Entry 7P8Q (X-ray diffraction, 2.29 A resolution); this record covers chains A and B.

Chain A:
Name: Ribosomal RNA large subunit methyltransferase J
From: Escherichia coli K-12
Notes: EC 2.1.1.266; engineered mutation(s): K60E
UniProtKB: P37634 (RLMJ_ECOLI); residues 1-280 here = UniProt positions 1-280
Sequence (280 residues; each row starts with the number of its first residue):
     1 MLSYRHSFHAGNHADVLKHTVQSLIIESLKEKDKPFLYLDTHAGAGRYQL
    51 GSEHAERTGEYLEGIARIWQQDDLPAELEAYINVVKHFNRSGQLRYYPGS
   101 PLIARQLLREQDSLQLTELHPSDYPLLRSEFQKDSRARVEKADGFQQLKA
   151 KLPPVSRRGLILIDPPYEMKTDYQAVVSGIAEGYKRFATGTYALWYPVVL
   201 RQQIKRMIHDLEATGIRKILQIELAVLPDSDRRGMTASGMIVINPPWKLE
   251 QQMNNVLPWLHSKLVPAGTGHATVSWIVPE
Not modelled in the structure: 1, 54-57
Sequence notes: conflict Gln106 (Leu in P37634), Thr191 (Ile in P37634)
UniProt features mapped onto this chain:
  - active site: Asp164 (Proton acceptor)
  - binding site (S-adenosyl-L-methionine): His19, His42, Ser100, Glu118, Asp143, Gly144, Asp164
  - site: Tyr4 (Interaction with substrate rRNA)
Residues lining bound ligands: 6D6 (5'-{[(3S)-3-amino-3-carboxypropyl](3-aminopropyl)amino}-5'-deoxyadenosine): His9, Lys18, His19, Asp40, Thr41, His42, Ala43, Gly44, Tyr48, Gly99, Ser100, Thr117, Glu118, Leu119, His120, Asp123, Ala142, Asp143, Gly144, Asp164, Pro165, Pro166, Trp195
What the authors report for this chain:
  - binding site for RNA conjugate (GA-SAM) (chain B): His9, Asn12, Lys18, Tyr167, Tyr173, Trp195, Pro197, Val199
  - binding site for 6D6: Asp164, Pro166
  - conformationally variable residues (side-chain flip): His9
  - mutagenesis - K18A, W195A: abolished catalytic activity

Chain B:
Molecule: RNA conjugate (GA-SAM)
Sequence (2 nucleotides; numbered 2 to 3; the number before each row is that of its first residue):
     2 XA
Modified / non-standard residues: GMP (guanosine) at position 2
Covalent attachments: compound 6D6 linked to A3

Chain A / chain B interface:
Pairs across the interface (15):
  His9(A) with A3(B), stacking on the base
  Asn12(A) with A3(B), hydrogen bond to the base
  Ala14(A) with A3(B), base contact
  Asp15(A) with A3(B), base contact
  Lys18(A) with A3(B), hydrogen bond to the base
  Glu60(A) with A3(B), hydrogen bond to the sugar
  Pro166(A) with GMP_2(B)
  Tyr167(A) with GMP_2(B)
  Glu168(A) with GMP_2(B)
  Tyr173(A) with GMP_2(B)
  Trp195(A) with A3(B), base contact
  Pro197(A) with GMP_2(B)
  Val199(A) with GMP_2(B)
  Leu200(A) with GMP_2(B)
  Met235(A) with A3(B), sugar contact
Also at the interface, not in a pair above, chain A (16 interface residues in all): Pro165

In short:
16 residues of chain A and 2 residues of chain B are in contact, with 3 hydrogen bonds and 1 aromatic stacking
contact. Among the polar pairs are Asn12(A)-A3(B), Lys18(A)-A3(B) and Glu60(A)-A3(B). The paper reports a
binding site for RNA conjugate (GA-SAM) (chain B) at His9(A), Asn12(A) and Lys18(A) among others; K18A and
W195A of chain A abolish catalytic activity.
Here chain A is Ribosomal RNA large subunit methyltransferase J (Escherichia coli K-12) and chain B is RNA
conjugate (GA-SAM). Entry 7P8Q (Structure of E.coli RlmJ in complex with an RNA conjugate (GA-SAM)) was
determined by X-ray diffraction, deposited together with 7P9I and 7P9O.
